Entry 7AX5 (X-ray diffraction, 1.76 A resolution); this record covers chain A.

Chain A:
Protein: Similar to acyl carrier protein
Organism: Kuenenia stuttgartiensis
UniProt: Q1Q2X6 (Q1Q2X6_KUEST); residue numbers follow UniProt; this construct covers 3-86
Amino-acid sequence (94 residues; numbered 1 to 94; the number before each row is that of its first residue):
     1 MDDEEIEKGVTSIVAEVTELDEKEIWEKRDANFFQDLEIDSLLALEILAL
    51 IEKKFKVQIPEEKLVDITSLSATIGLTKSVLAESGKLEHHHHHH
Not modelled in the structure: 1, 91-94
Construct notes: initiating methionine (1); expression tag (2, 87-94)
Metal / ion sites: Zn2+ site 1 near Glu19 (its only coordinating residue here); Zn2+ site 2: Asp21, Glu24; Zn2+ site 3: Asp40, His89

Summary:
Asp21 and Glu24 coordinate Zn2+ site 2. The Zn2+ site 3 is built by Asp40 and His89.
Chain A is Similar to acyl carrier protein (Kuenenia stuttgartiensis); the structure, Anammox-specific acyl
carrier protein from Kuenenia stuttgartiensis; ensemble refinement, was determined by X-ray diffraction (same
publication as 7AUF).
